PDB entry 7OKO | electron microscopy, 3.40 A resolution | chains D and N of the 65 polymer chains in the assembly

== Chain D (and N) ==
Molecule: Type IV conjugative transfer system lipoprotein TraV
From: Salmonella enterica
Notes: chain N of this document is another copy of the same molecule, construct and numbering; everything in this record applies to it too
UniProt: A0A753A8N9 (A0A753A8N9_SALER); residue numbers follow UniProt; this construct covers 1-204
Sequence (204 residues; each row starts with the number of its first residue):
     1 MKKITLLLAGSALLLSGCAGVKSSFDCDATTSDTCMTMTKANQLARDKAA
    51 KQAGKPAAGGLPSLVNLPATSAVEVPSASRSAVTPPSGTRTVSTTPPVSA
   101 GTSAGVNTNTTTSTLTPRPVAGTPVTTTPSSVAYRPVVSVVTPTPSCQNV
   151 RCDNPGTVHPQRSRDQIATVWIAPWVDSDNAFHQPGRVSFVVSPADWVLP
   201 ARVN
Unresolved in the structure: 1-157, 204
Reported in the primary citation:
  - post-translational modification sites: Cys18 (citing earlier work)

== Chain D / chain N interface ==
Residue-residue contacts (7; chain D residue first):
  Pro160(D) - Phe182(N)  hydrophobic
  Pro160(D) - Gln184(N)
  Trp197(D) - Val176(N)
  Trp197(D) - Asn180(N)
  Val198(D) - Phe182(N)
  Pro200(D) - Phe182(N)
  Val203(D) - Trp171(N)  hydrophobic
Also at the interface, not in a pair above, chain D (7 interface residues in all): Asp196, Leu199
Also at the interface, not in a pair above, chain N (8 interface residues in all): Pro174, Ala181, Pro185

== Overview ==
7 residues of chain D face 8 of chain N across their interface. From the paper: a modification site at
Cys18(D).
Both chains are Type IV conjugative transfer system lipoprotein TraV (Salmonella enterica). Entry 7OKO
(Structure of the outer-membrane core complex (outer ring) from a conjugative type IV secretion system) was
determined by electron microscopy together with 7OKN from the same study.
